PDB entry 5BTC | X-ray diffraction, 2.55 A resolution | chains A and B of the 8 polymer chains in the assembly

# Chain A
Name: DNA gyrase subunit A
From: Mycobacterium tuberculosis (strain ATCC 25618 / H37Rv)
Notes: EC 5.99.1.3; fragment: GyrA 2-500 with IGSG C-terminal tag
UniProtKB: P9WG47 (GYRA_MYCTU); residues 2-500 here = UniProt positions 2-500
Sequence (503 residues; each row starts with the number of its first residue):
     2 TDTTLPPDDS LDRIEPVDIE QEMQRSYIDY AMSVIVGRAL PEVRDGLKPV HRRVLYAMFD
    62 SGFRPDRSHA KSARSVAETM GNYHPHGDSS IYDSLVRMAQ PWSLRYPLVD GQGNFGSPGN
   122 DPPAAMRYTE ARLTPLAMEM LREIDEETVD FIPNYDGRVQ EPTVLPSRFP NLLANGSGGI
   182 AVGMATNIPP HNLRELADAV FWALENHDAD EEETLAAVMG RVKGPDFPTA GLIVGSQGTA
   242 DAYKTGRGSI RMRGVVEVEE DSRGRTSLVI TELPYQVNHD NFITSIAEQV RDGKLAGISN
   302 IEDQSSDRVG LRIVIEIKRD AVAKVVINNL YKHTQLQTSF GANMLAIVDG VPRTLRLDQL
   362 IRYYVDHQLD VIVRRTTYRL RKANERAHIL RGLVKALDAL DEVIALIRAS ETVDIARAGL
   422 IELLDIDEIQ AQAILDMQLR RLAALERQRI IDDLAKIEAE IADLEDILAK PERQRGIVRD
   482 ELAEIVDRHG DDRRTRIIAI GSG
Not modelled in the structure: 2-14, 502-504
Differences from the reference sequence: engineered mutation Ser-90 (Ala in P9WG47); expression tag (501-504)
Modified / non-standard residues: Tyr-129 (O-phosphotyrosine; PTR)
UniProt features mapped onto this chain:
  - active site: Tyr-129 (O-(5'-phospho-DNA)-tyrosine intermediate)
  - modified residue: Thr-2 (N-acetylthreonine)
  - natural variant: Ser-91 (S91P: Confers ciprofloxacin resistance, in clinical isolate), Asp-94 (D94A: Confers ciprofloxacin resistance, in clinical isolate; D94G: Confers ciprofloxacin resistance, in clinical isolate; D94H: Confers ciprofloxacin resistance, in clinical isolate ...)
  - mutagenesis: Thr-80 (T80A: Slight resistance to fluoroquinolones. Hypersusceptibile, 2- to 14-fold higher sensitivity to fluoroquinolones, 2- to 8-fold more efficient in fluoroquinolone-induced DNA cleavage ...), Gly-88 (G88A: Confers fluoroquinolone resistance, IC(50) is 2- to 26-fold higher than wild-type ...), Asp-94 (D94G/H: 25- 45-fold increased resistance to fluoroquinolones, 4- to 8-fold reduction in fluoroquinolone-induced DNA cleavage ...)

# Chain B
Name: DNA gyrase subunit B
From: Mycobacterium tuberculosis (strain ATCC 25618 / H37Rv)
Notes: EC 5.99.1.3; fragment: GyrB 426-675 with N-terminal SNA tag
UniProtKB: P9WG45 (GYRB_MYCTU); residues 426-675 here = UniProt positions 426-675
Sequence (253 residues; each row starts with the number of its first residue):
   423 SNALVRRKSA TDIGGLPGKL ADCRSTDPRK SELYVVEGDS AGGSAKSGRD SMFQAILPLR
   483 GKIINVEKAR IDRVLKNTEV QAIITALGTG IHDEFDIGKL RYHKIVLMAD ADVDGQHIST
   543 LLLTLLFRFM RPLIENGHVF LAQPPLYKLK WQRSDPEFAY SDRERDGLLE AGLKAGKKIN
   603 KEDGIQRYKG LGEMDAKELW ETTMDPSVRV LRQVTLDDAA AADELFSILM GEDVDARRSF
   663 ITRNAKDVRF LDV
Not modelled in the structure: 423-424, 431-436
Differences from the reference sequence: expression tag (423-425)
UniProt features mapped onto this chain:
  - binding site (Mg(2+)): Glu-459, Asp-532, Asp-534
  - site (Interaction with DNA): Lys-484, Asn-487
  - mutagenesis: Asp-472 (D472H: No supercoiling activity), Arg-482 (R482K: Increased susceptibility to fluoroquinolones, half supercoiling activity, no fluoroquinolone-induced DNA cleavage (makes sequence more like E.coli)), Asn-499 (N499D: 17-fold increased resistance to fluoroquinolones, slightly increased DNA cleavage in absence of drugs), Asp-577 (D577A: 37% supercoiling, 54% decatenation, 126% DNA cleavage in presence of norfloxacin; D577R: <2% supercoiling, 4% decatenation), Glu-620 to Asp-627 (<3% supercoiling, 18% decatenation, 75% DNA cleavage in presence of norfloxacin), Glu-620 (E620A: 15% supercoiling, 19% decatenation, 143% DNA cleavage in presence of norfloxacin; E620R: 10% supercoiling, 7% decatenation), Glu-623 (E623A: 18% supercoiling, 11% decatenation, 131% DNA cleavage in presence of norfloxacin; E623R: <2% supercoiling, 2% decatenation), Asp-627 (D627A: 13% supercoiling, 10% decatenation, 42% DNA cleavage in presence of norfloxacin; D627R: <2% supercoiling, 3% decatenation)
Metal / ion sites: Mg2+: Asp-532, Asp-534
Small-molecule neighbours: ciprofloxacin (CPF; 1-cyclopropyl-6-fluoro-4-oxo-7-piperazin-1-yl-1,4-dihydroquinoline-3-carboxylic acid): Arg-482, Gly-483, Glu-501

# How chain A and chain B interact
Pairs across the interface (55; chain A residue first):
  Ile-15(A) / Leu-633(B)
  Ile-15(A) / Gln-635(B)
  Glu-16(A) / Leu-633(B)
  Glu-16(A) / Arg-634(B)
  Glu-16(A) / Gln-635(B)  hydrogen bond (backbone-backbone)
  Pro-17(A) / Gln-635(B)
  Val-18(A) / Arg-634(B)
  Val-18(A) / Gln-635(B)  hydrogen bond (backbone-backbone)
  Val-18(A) / Val-636(B)
  Val-18(A) / Thr-637(B)  hydrogen bond (backbone-backbone)
  Asp-19(A) / Thr-637(B)
  Asp-19(A) / Asp-639(B)  hydrogen bond (side chain-backbone)
  Ile-20(A) / Ile-556(B)  hydrophobic
  Ile-20(A) / Val-636(B)  hydrophobic
  Ile-20(A) / Thr-637(B)  hydrogen bond (backbone-backbone)
  Ile-20(A) / Leu-638(B)  hydrophobic
  Ile-20(A) / Phe-648(B)  hydrophobic
  Glu-21(A) / Asp-640(B)
  Glu-21(A) / Ala-643(B)
  Glu-21(A) / Ala-644(B)  hydrogen bond (side chain-backbone)
  Glu-21(A) / Leu-647(B)
  Gln-22(A) / Leu-673(B)
  Gln-22(A) / Asp-674(B)
  Glu-23(A) / Leu-563(B)
  Glu-23(A) / Arg-634(B)  salt bridge
  Met-24(A) / Thr-542(B)
  Met-24(A) / Leu-545(B)  hydrophobic
  Met-24(A) / Thr-546(B)
  Met-24(A) / Phe-648(B)  hydrophobic
  Met-24(A) / Leu-651(B)
  Met-24(A) / Met-652(B)  hydrophobic
  Gln-25(A) / Phe-662(B)
  Gln-25(A) / Asn-666(B)
  Ser-27(A) / Gln-538(B)
  Ser-27(A) / Thr-542(B)
  Tyr-28(A) / Thr-542(B)
  Tyr-28(A) / Leu-651(B)  hydrogen bond (side chain-backbone)
  Tyr-28(A) / Met-652(B)  hydrophobic
  Tyr-28(A) / Arg-659(B)
  Ile-29(A) / Ala-667(B)  hydrophobic
  Ile-29(A) / Val-670(B)  hydrophobic
  Asp-30(A) / Val-535(B)
  Asp-30(A) / Gln-538(B)  hydrogen bond
  Tyr-31(A) / Lys-484(B)
  Tyr-31(A) / Val-535(B)
  Tyr-31(A) / Asp-536(B)
  Tyr-31(A) / His-539(B)
  Ala-32(A) / Ile-663(B)  hydrophobic
  Met-33(A) / Ala-667(B)  hydrophobic
  Ser-34(A) / Val-535(B)
  Arg-39(A) / Asp-536(B)  salt bridge
  Tyr-156(A) / Arg-609(B)
  Tyr-156(A) / Lys-611(B)
  Gly-184(A) / Val-656(B)
  Gly-184(A) / Arg-660(B)
Interface residues without a listed pair, chain A (26 interface residues in all): Arg-26, Pro-86, Asp-157, Val-183
Interface residues without a listed pair, chain B (39 interface residues in all): Lys-526, Phe-549, Phe-562

# In short
26 residues of chain A and 39 residues of chain B are in contact, with 8 hydrogen bonds and 2 salt bridges.
Polar contacts include Glu-23(A)/Arg-634(B), Arg-39(A)/Asp-536(B) and Asp-19(A)/Asp-639(B). Bound to chain B:
ciprofloxacin.
Chain A is DNA gyrase subunit A and chain B is DNA gyrase subunit B, both from Mycobacterium tuberculosis
(strain ATCC 25618 / H37Rv); the structure, Crystal structure of a topoisomerase II complex, was determined by
X-ray diffraction (same publication as 5BS8, 5BTA, 5BTD, 5BTF, 5BTG, 5BTI, 5BTL and 5BTN).
